Entry 5LWY (X-ray diffraction, 2.40 A resolution); this record covers chains A and L of the 3 polymer chains in the assembly.

# Chain A
Name: Adiponectin receptor protein 2
Organism: Homo sapiens
Reference sequence: Q86V24 (PAQR2_HUMAN); residues 100-386 here = UniProt positions 100-386
Sequence (292 residues; numbered -4 to 386; 99 numbers in that range are skipped by the numbering (no residue carries them; nothing is unmodelled there); the number before each row is that of its first residue; numbers below 1 keep their minus sign (Gly-4 is residue -4)):
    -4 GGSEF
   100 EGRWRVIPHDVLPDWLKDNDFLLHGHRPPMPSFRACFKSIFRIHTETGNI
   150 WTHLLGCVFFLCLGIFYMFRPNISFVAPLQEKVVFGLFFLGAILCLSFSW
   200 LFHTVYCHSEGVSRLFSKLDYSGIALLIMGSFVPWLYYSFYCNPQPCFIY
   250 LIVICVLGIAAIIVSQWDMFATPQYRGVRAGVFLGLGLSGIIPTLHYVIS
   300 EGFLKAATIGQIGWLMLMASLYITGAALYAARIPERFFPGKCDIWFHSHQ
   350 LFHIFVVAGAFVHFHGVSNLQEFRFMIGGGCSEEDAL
Disordered / not traced: -4 to -2, 383-386
Sequence notes: expression tag (-4 to 0)
UniProt features mapped onto this chain:
  - binding site (Zn(2+)): His202, His348, His352
  - mutagenesis: His202 (H202A: Abolishes response to ADIPOQ binding; when associated with A-219; A-348 and A-352), Asp219 (D219A: Impairs response to ADIPOQ binding. Abolishes response to ADIPOQ binding; when associated with A-202; A-348 and A-352), His348 (H348A: Impairs response to ADIPOQ binding. Abolishes response to ADIPOQ binding; when associated with A-202; A-219 and A-352), His352 (H352A: Abolishes response to ADIPOQ binding; when associated with A-202; A-219 and A-348)
Bound ions: Zn2+: His202, His348, His352
From the paper describing this entry:
  - Zn2+ coordination: His202
  - mutagenesis - H202R: decreased catalytic activity (ceramidase activity) (citing earlier work)
  - conformationally variable residues (helix shift): Met268, Arg275
  - contacts within the chain: Asp117-Arg275

# Chain L
Name: V region light chain
Organism: Mus musculus
Sequence (107 residues; numbered 1 to 107; the number before each row is that of its first residue):
     1 DIQMTQSPASLSASVGETVTITCRASGNIHNFLAWYQQKQGKSPQVLVYN
    51 AKTLADGVPSRFSGSGSGTQYSLKINSLQPEDFGSYYCQQFWSTPYTFGG
   101 GTKLEIN

# Interface between chain A and chain L
Contacting residue pairs (17):
  Phe0(A) with Trp92(L); Ser93(L); Thr94(L)
  Glu100(A) with Trp92(L), hydrogen bond
  Gly101(A) with Phe32(L); Trp92(L), hydrogen bond (backbone-backbone)
  Arg102(A) with Thr94(L); Tyr96(L), hydrogen bond
  Pro128(A) with Asn50(L), hydrogen bond (backbone-side chain)
  Met129(A) with Phe32(L), hydrophobic
  Pro130(A) with His30(L); Asn31(L), hydrogen bond (backbone-side chain); Asn50(L)
  Ser131(A) with His30(L); Phe32(L); Trp92(L)
  Arg133(A) with His30(L), hydrogen bond
Also at the interface, not in a pair above, chain A (10 interface residues in all): Ala134

# Summary
10 residues of chain A face 8 of chain L across their interface; the contacts include 6 hydrogen bonds. Polar
pairs include Glu100(A)-Trp92(L), Arg102(A)-Tyr96(L) and Pro128(A)-Asn50(L). Curated annotation (UniProt)
lists 3 Zn2+-binding residues and 4 mutagenesis sites on chain A. The paper reports that H202R of chain A
reduces catalytic activity (ceramidase activity); Zn2+ coordination by His202(A).
Chain A is Adiponectin receptor protein 2 (Homo sapiens) and chain L is V region light chain (Mus musculus);
the structure, Revised crystal structure of the human adiponectin receptor 2 in complex with a C18 free fatty
..., was determined by X-ray diffraction (same publication as 5LX9, 5LXA and 5LXG).
